Entry 8JR0 (electron microscopy, 2.80 A resolution); this record covers chains b and d of the 20 polymer chains in the assembly.

== Chain b ==
Protein: ATP synthase subunit b
Source organism: Mycobacterium tuberculosis
Reference sequence: A0A045H294 (A0A045H294_MYCTX); residue numbers follow UniProt; this construct covers 1-171
Sequence (171 residues; numbered 1 to 171; the number before each row is that of its first residue):
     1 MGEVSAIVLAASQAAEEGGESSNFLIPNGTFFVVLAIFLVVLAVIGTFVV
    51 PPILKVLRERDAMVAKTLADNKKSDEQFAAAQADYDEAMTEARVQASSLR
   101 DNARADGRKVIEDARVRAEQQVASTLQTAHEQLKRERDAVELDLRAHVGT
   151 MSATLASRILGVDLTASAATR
Disordered / not traced: 1-20, 165-171

== Chain d ==
Protein: Multifunctional fusion protein
Source organism: Mycobacterium tuberculosis
Reference sequence: A0A045JVE3 (A0A045JVE3_MYCTX); residue numbers follow UniProt; this construct covers 1-446
Sequence (446 residues; row label = number of the first residue in the row):
     1 MSTFIGQLFGFAVIVYLVWRFIVPLVGRLMSARQDTVRQQLADAAAAADR
    51 LAEASQAHTKALEDAKSEAHRVVEEARTDAERIAEQLEAQADVEAERIKM
   101 QGARQVDLIRAQLTRQLRLELGHESVRQARELVRNHVADQAQQSATVDRF
   151 LDQLDAMAPATADVDYPLLAKMRSASRRALTSLVDWFGTMAQDLDHQGLT
   201 TLAGELVSVARLLDREAVVTRYLTVPAEDATPRIRLIERLVSGKVGAPTL
   251 EVLRTAVSKRWSANSDLIDAIEHVSRQALLELAERAGQVDEVEDQLFRFS
   301 RILDVQPRLAILLGDCAVPAEGRVRLLRKVLERADSTVNPVVVALLSHTV
   351 ELLRGQAVEEAVLFLAEVAVARRGEIVAQVGAAAELSDAQRTRLTEVLSR
   401 IYGHPVTVQLHIDAALLGGLSIAVGDEVIDGTLSSRLAAAEARLPD
Disordered / not traced: 446

== Chain b / chain d interface ==
Pairs across the interface (56; chain b residue first):
  Arg60(b) - Val37(d)
  Met63(b) - Ala44(d)  hydrophobic
  Thr67(b) - Ala44(d)
  Thr67(b) - Ala47(d)
  Asp70(b) - Leu51(d)
  Asn71(b) - Ala47(d)
  Asn71(b) - Arg50(d)
  Ser74(b) - Arg50(d)
  Ser74(b) - Leu51(d)
  Asp75(b) - Arg50(d)
  Gln77(b) - Ala54(d)
  Gln77(b) - Ser55(d)  hydrogen bond (side chain-backbone)
  Gln77(b) - His58(d)
  Ala81(b) - His58(d)
  Asp84(b) - Leu62(d)
  Tyr85(b) - Ala65(d)  hydrophobic
  Met89(b) - Glu68(d)
  Ala92(b) - Ala69(d)  hydrophobic
  Ala96(b) - Ala76(d)  hydrophobic
  Arg100(b) - Ala76(d)
  Arg100(b) - Asp79(d)  salt bridge
  Arg100(b) - Ala80(d)
  Arg100(b) - Ile83(d)
  Arg104(b) - Leu87(d)
  Gly107(b) - Leu87(d)
  Arg108(b) - Leu87(d)
  Ile111(b) - Leu87(d)
  Ile111(b) - Ala91(d)  hydrophobic
  Arg115(b) - Glu94(d)  salt bridge
  Ala118(b) - Ala95(d)
  Gln121(b) - Lys99(d)
  Val122(b) - Lys99(d)
  Leu126(b) - Val106(d)  hydrophobic
  Ala129(b) - Val106(d)  hydrophobic
  Leu133(b) - Arg110(d)
  Arg137(b) - Leu113(d)
  Arg137(b) - Leu117(d)
  Glu141(b) - Leu117(d)
  Leu144(b) - Leu121(d)  hydrophobic
  Val148(b) - Ser125(d)
  Ser152(b) - Ser125(d)
  Ser152(b) - Gln128(d)  hydrogen bond (side chain-backbone)
  Ser152(b) - Ala129(d)  hydrogen bond (side chain-backbone)
  Leu155(b) - Ala129(d)  hydrophobic
  Ala156(b) - Leu132(d)  hydrophobic
  Ala156(b) - Val133(d)  hydrophobic
  Ile159(b) - Val133(d)  hydrophobic
  Ile159(b) - Leu433(d)
  Ile159(b) - Arg436(d)
  Ile159(b) - Leu437(d)
  Leu160(b) - Val133(d)  hydrophobic
  Leu160(b) - His136(d)
  Leu160(b) - Arg149(d)  hydrogen bond (backbone-side chain)
  Leu160(b) - Leu433(d)  hydrophobic
  Val162(b) - Arg149(d)
  Leu164(b) - His136(d)
Interface residues without a listed pair, chain b (48 interface residues in all): Ala80, Ala88, Gln95, Leu99, Ala103, Val110, Ala114, Lys134, Met151, Ala153, Gly161
Interface residues without a listed pair, chain d (49 interface residues in all): Gln40, Leu41, Asp43, Ala48, Ala61, Val73, Arg77, Gln90, Ile98, Gln105, Glu120, Val126, Ala440

== Summary ==
48 residues of chain b face 49 of chain d across their interface; the contacts include 4 hydrogen bonds and 2
salt bridges. Polar pairs include Arg100(b)-Asp79(d), Arg115(b)-Glu94(d) and Gln77(b)-Ser55(d).
Here chain b is ATP synthase subunit b and chain d is Multifunctional fusion protein, both from Mycobacterium
tuberculosis. Entry 8JR0 (Cryo-EM structure of Mycobacterium tuberculosis ATP synthase in complex with
TBAJ-587) was determined by electron microscopy together with 8J0S, 8J0T, 8J57, 8J58 and 8JR1 from the same
study.
